1XHY - chain A; structure by X-ray diffraction, 1.85 A resolution.

# Chain A
Protein: Glutamate receptor
Source organism: Rattus norvegicus
Notes: fragment: GluR2 flop ligand-binding core (S1S2J), and 653-796
UniProt: P19491 (GRIA2_RAT); the construct has insertions or renumbered stretches relative to UniProt, so the offset changes along the chain: 0-114 = UniProt 413-527; 117-260 = UniProt 653-796
Amino-acid sequence (263 residues; row label = number of the first residue in the row; numbers below 1 keep their minus sign (Gly-2 is residue -2)):
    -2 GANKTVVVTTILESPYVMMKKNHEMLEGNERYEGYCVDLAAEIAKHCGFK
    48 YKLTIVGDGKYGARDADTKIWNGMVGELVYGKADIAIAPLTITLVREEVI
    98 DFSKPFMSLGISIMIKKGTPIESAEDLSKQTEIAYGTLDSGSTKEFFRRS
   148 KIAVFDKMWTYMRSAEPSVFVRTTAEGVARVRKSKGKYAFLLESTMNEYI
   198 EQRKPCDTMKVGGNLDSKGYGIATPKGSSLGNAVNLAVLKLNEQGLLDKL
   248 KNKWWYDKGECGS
Disordered / not traced: -2 to 0, 260
Construct notes: expression tag (-2 to -1); linker (115-116); engineered mutation Phe187 (Tyr723 in P19491)
Disulfides: Cys203-Cys258
Residues lining bound ligands: 3-(carboxymethyl)-4-isopropenylproline (KAI): Glu10, Tyr58, Pro86, Leu87, Thr88, Arg93, Leu135, Ser137, Gly138, Ser139, Thr140, Thr171, Leu189, Glu190, Met193, Tyr217
UniProt features mapped onto this chain:
  - binding site (L-glutamate): Pro86, Thr88, Arg93, Ser139, Thr140, Glu190
  - site: Arg61 (Interaction with the cone snail toxin Con-ikot-ikot), Ile118 (Crucial to convey clamshell closure to channel opening), Arg145 (Interaction with the cone snail toxin Con-ikot-ikot), Lys237 (Interaction with the cone snail toxin Con-ikot-ikot)
  - glycosylation: Asn0 (N-linked (GlcNAc...) asparagine)
  - modified residue (Phosphoserine): Ser147, Ser181

# Overview
Bound to chain A: 3-(carboxymethyl)-4-isopropenylproline. UniProt lists 6 L-glutamate-binding residues.
Chain A is Glutamate receptor (Rattus norvegicus); the structure, X-ray structure of the Y702F mutant of the
GluR2 ligand-binding core (S1S2J) in complex with kainate ..., was determined by X-ray diffraction (same
publication as 1SYH and 1SYI).
